6CV5 - chains A and D of the 4 polymer chains in the assembly; structure by electron microscopy, 2.79 A resolution.

== Chain A ==
Protein: viral protein 1
Organism: Enterovirus D68
Reference sequence: A0A0X7Z9B1 (A0A0X7Z9B1_9ENTO); residues 1-297 here correspond to UniProt positions 565-861 (UniProt number = residue number + 564)
Amino-acid sequence (297 residues; each row starts with the number of its first residue):
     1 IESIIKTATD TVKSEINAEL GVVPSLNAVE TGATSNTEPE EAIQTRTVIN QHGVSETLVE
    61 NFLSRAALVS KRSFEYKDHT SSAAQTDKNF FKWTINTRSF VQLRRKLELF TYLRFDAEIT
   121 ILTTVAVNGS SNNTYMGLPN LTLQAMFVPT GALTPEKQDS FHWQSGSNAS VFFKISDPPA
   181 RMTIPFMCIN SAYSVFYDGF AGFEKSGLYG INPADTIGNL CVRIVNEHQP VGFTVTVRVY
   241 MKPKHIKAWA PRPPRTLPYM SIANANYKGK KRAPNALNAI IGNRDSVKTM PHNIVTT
Not modelled in the structure: 129-133, 296-297
Reported in the primary citation:
  - conformationally variable residues (loop rearrangement): Ile217

== Chain D ==
Protein: viral protein 4
Organism: Enterovirus D68
Reference sequence: A0A0P0DH17 (A0A0P0DH17_9ENTO); residues 1-68 here correspond to UniProt positions 2-69 (UniProt number = residue number + 1)
Amino-acid sequence (68 residues; each row starts with the number of its first residue):
     1 GAQVTRQQTG THENANIATN GSHITYNQIN FYKDSYAASA SKQDFSQDPS KFTEPVVEGL
    61 KAGAPVLK
Not modelled in the structure: 1-28, 59-68

== Interface between chain A and chain D ==
Pairs across the interface (35):
  Ile1(A) with Asp48(D); Ser50(D), hydrogen bond (backbone-side chain)
  Glu2(A) with Ser46(D); Gln47(D); Asp48(D)
  Ser3(A) with Phe45(D); Ser46(D); Gln47(D), hydrogen bond (backbone-backbone)
  Ile4(A) with Phe45(D); Ser46(D)
  Ile5(A) with Phe45(D), hydrogen bond (backbone-backbone); Gln47(D)
  Lys6(A) with Phe45(D)
  Thr31(A) with Val56(D)
  Ala33(A) with Thr53(D); Glu54(D)
  Thr34(A) with Thr53(D), hydrogen bond (backbone-backbone); Glu54(D)
  Ser55(A) with Phe45(D)
  Leu58(A) with Asp44(D)
  Glu60(A) with Ala40(D); Ser41(D); Lys42(D)
  Asn61(A) with Lys42(D)
  Ser64(A) with Lys42(D), hydrogen bond
  Asp116(A) with Tyr36(D)
  Thr183(A) with Tyr36(D)
  Pro185(A) with Tyr36(D), hydrophobic
  Lys244(A) with Tyr36(D); Ala37(D), hydrogen bond (side chain-backbone); Ala38(D), hydrogen bond (side chain-backbone)
  His245(A) with Tyr36(D); Ala38(D); Ser39(D), hydrogen bond (side chain-backbone)
  Pro251(A) with Phe52(D)
Interface residues without a listed pair, chain A (24 interface residues in all): Gly32, Asn36, Val54, Ile184
Interface residues without a listed pair, chain D (18 interface residues in all): Pro55

== Summary ==
The interface between chain A and chain D involves 24 residues on one side and 18 on the other; the contacts
include 8 hydrogen bonds. Polar contacts include Ile1(A)-Ser50(D), Ser64(A)-Lys42(D) and Lys244(A)-Ala37(D).
From the paper: conformational variability at Ile217(A).
Here chain A is viral protein 1 and chain D is viral protein 4, both from Enterovirus D68. Entry 6CV5 (CryoEM
structure of human enterovirus D68 full particle (after incubation with low molecular weight heparin)) was
determined by electron microscopy together with 6CV1, 6CV2, 6CV3, 6CV4 and 6CVB from the same study.
